6W0A - chains A and B of the 3 polymer chains in the assembly; structure by X-ray diffraction, 3.24 A resolution.

[Chain A]
Molecule: Fab Heavy Chain
Organism: Rattus norvegicus
Notes: antibody fragment or engineered binder
Amino-acid sequence (219 residues; each row starts with the number of its first residue):
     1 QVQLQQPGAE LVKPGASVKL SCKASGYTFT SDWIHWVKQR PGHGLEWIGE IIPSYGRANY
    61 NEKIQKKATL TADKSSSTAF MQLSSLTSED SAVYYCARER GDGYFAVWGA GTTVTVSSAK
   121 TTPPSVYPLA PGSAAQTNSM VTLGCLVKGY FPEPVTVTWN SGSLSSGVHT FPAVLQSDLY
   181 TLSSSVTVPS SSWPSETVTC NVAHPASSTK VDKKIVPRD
Cystine bridges: C22-C96, C145-C200

[Chain B]
Molecule: Fab Light Chain
Organism: Rattus norvegicus
Notes: antibody fragment or engineered binder
Amino-acid sequence (212 residues; numbered 1 to 212; the number before each row is that of its first residue):
     1 DILLTQSPAI LSVSPGERVS FSCRASQSIG TDIHWYQQRT NGSPRLLIKY ASESISGIPS
    61 RFSGSGSGTD FTLSINSVES EDIANYYCQQ SNRWPFTFGS GTKLEIKRAD AAPTVSIFPP
   121 SSEQLTSGGA SVVCFLNNFY PKDINVKWKI DGSERQNGVL NSWTDQDSKD STYSMSSTLT
   181 LTKDEYERHN SYTCEATHKT STSPIVKSFN RN
Cystine bridges: C23-C88, C134-C194

[How chain A and chain B interact]
Residue-residue contacts (70):
  Q39(A) - Q38(B)  hydrogen bond
  Q39(A) - Y87(B)
  G44(A) - Y87(B)
  L45(A) - Y87(B)  hydrophobic
  L45(A) - F98(B)
  W47(A) - W94(B)  hydrophobic
  E50(A) - W94(B)  hydrogen bond
  E50(A) - F96(B)
  N59(A) - W94(B)
  Y60(A) - W94(B)
  E62(A) - D1(B)
  Y95(A) - Q38(B)  hydrogen bond
  Y95(A) - G42(B)
  Y95(A) - S43(B)
  D102(A) - Y50(B)  hydrogen bond (backbone-side chain)
  G103(A) - H34(B)  hydrogen bond (backbone-side chain)
  G103(A) - Q89(B)  hydrogen bond (backbone-side chain)
  G103(A) - S91(B)
  G103(A) - F96(B)
  Y104(A) - H34(B)
  Y104(A) - Y36(B)
  Y104(A) - L46(B)  hydrophobic
  Y104(A) - K49(B)  hydrogen bond
  Y104(A) - Y50(B)  hydrophobic
  Y104(A) - Q89(B)
  F105(A) - Y36(B)  hydrogen bond (backbone-side chain)
  F105(A) - L46(B)
  F105(A) - Q89(B)
  F105(A) - F98(B)  hydrophobic
  W108(A) - Y36(B)  hydrophobic
  W108(A) - S43(B)
  W108(A) - P44(B)
  G109(A) - S43(B)
  Y127(A) - S121(B)
  Y127(A) - Q124(B)
  P128(A) - S121(B)  hydrogen bond (backbone-side chain)
  P128(A) - E123(B)
  L129(A) - F118(B)
  A130(A) - F118(B)
  P131(A) - F118(B)
  T142(A) - S116(B)
  T142(A) - F118(B)
  T142(A) - N137(B)
  L143(A) - F118(B)  hydrophobic
  L146(A) - V133(B)  hydrophobic
  K148(A) - S131(B)
  K148(A) - T178(B)
  K148(A) - T180(B)
  H169(A) - N137(B)
  H169(A) - N138(B)  hydrogen bond
  H169(A) - D167(B)  salt bridge
  H169(A) - S174(B)
  F171(A) - F135(B)  hydrophobic
  F171(A) - N137(B)
  F171(A) - S162(B)
  F171(A) - T164(B)
  F171(A) - S174(B)
  F171(A) - M175(B)
  F171(A) - S176(B)
  P172(A) - S162(B)  hydrogen bond (backbone-side chain)
  P172(A) - W163(B)
  V174(A) - L160(B)  hydrophobic
  Q176(A) - L160(B)
  S183(A) - F135(B)
  S184(A) - F135(B)
  S185(A) - F135(B)
  S185(A) - N137(B)
  K213(A) - E123(B)  salt bridge
  R218(A) - P119(B)
  R218(A) - P120(B)
Also at the interface, not in a pair above, chain A (45 interface residues in all): H35, V37, H43, K63, E99, A106, G132, G144, V168, T170, T181
Also at the interface, not in a pair above, chain B (42 interface residues in all): P95, T114, S122, N161

[In short]
45 residues of chain A face 42 of chain B across their interface, with 11 hydrogen bonds and 2 salt bridges.
Polar contacts include H169(A)-D167(B), K213(A)-E123(B) and Q39(A)-Q38(B).
Here chain A is Fab Heavy Chain and chain B is Fab Light Chain, both from Rattus norvegicus. Entry 6W0A
(Open-gate KcsA soaked in 1 mM BaCl2) was determined by X-ray diffraction together with 6W0B, 6W0C, 6W0D,
6W0E, 6W0F, 6W0G and 3 further entries from the same study.
